Entry 8FAZ (electron microscopy, 2.30 A resolution); this record covers chains D and X of the 4 polymer chains in the assembly.

# Chain D
Protein: DNA repair protein RAD51 homolog 4
Source organism: Homo sapiens
UniProt: O75771 (RA51D_HUMAN); numbering as in UniProt (aligned over 1-328)
Chain sequence (328 residues; each row starts with the number of its first residue):
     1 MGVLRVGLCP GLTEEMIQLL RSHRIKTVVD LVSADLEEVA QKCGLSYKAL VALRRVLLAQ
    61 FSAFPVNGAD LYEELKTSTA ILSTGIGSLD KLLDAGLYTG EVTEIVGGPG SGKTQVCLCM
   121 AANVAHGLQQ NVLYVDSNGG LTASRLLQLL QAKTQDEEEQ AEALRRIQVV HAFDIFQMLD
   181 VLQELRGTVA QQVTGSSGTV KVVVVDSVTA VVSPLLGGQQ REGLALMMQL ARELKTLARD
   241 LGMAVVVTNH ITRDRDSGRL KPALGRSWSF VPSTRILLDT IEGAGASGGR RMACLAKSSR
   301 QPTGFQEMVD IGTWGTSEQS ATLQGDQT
Disordered / not traced: 1, 193-196, 282-287, 315-328
Curated features (UniProtKB/Swiss-Prot):
  - binding site (ATP): Gly-107 to Thr-114
Ion coordination: Mg2+: Thr-114 (together with AMP-PNP)
Small-molecule neighbours:
  - AMP-PNP (ANP; phosphoaminophosphonic acid-adenylate ester), molecule 1: Gly-108, Pro-109, Gly-110, Ser-111, Gly-112, Lys-113, Thr-114, Gln-115, Asn-138, Arg-145, Gln-148, Asp-206, Gly-288, Arg-291, Ile-311
  - AMP-PNP (ANP), molecule 2: Phe-270, Lys-297, Ser-298, Ser-299, Arg-300, Gln-301, Pro-302, Thr-303
Reported in the primary citation:
  - binding site for AMP-PNP: Lys-113, Gln-115, Arg-145, Lys-297, Pro-302
  - Mg2+ coordination: Thr-114
  - mutagenesis - R266A: abolished binding to RPA-ssDNA

# Chain X
Protein: DNA repair protein XRCC2
Source organism: Homo sapiens
UniProt: O43543 (XRCC2_HUMAN); residues 1-280 here = UniProt positions 1-280
Chain sequence (288 residues; row label = number of the first residue in the row):
     1 MCSAFHRAES GTELLARLEG RSSLKEIEPN LFADEDSPVH GDILEFHGPE GTGKTEMLYH
    61 LTARCILPKS EGGLEVEVLF IDTDYHFDML RLVTILEHRL SQSSEEIIKY CLGRFFLVYC
   121 SSSTHLLLTL YSLESMFCSH PSLCLLILDS LSAFYWIDRV NGGESVNLQE STLRKCSQCL
   181 EKLVNDYRLV LFATTQTIMQ KASSSSEEPS HASRRLCDVD IDYRPYLCKA WQQLVKHRMF
   241 FSKQDDSQSS NQFSLVSRCL KSNSLKKHFF IIGESGVEFC DYKDDDDK
Disordered / not traced: 1-20, 37-38, 203-220, 246-249, 281-288
Differences from the reference sequence: expression tag (281-288)
Curated features (UniProtKB/Swiss-Prot):
  - modified residue: Ser-10 (Phosphoserine)
  - natural variant: Leu-14 (L14P: In SPGF50 and POF17), Ala-16 (A16S: Does not affect function in double-strand break repair via homologous recombination as shown in rescue assays of XRCC2-deficient cells), His-47 (H47R: Does not affect function in double-strand break repair via homologous recombination as shown in rescue assays of XRCC2-deficient cells), Leu-61 (L61I: Does not affect function in double-strand break repair via homologous recombination as shown in rescue assays of XRCC2-deficient cells), Glu-75 (E75Q: Does not affect function in double-strand break repair via homologous recombination as shown in rescue assays of XRCC2-deficient cells), Arg-91 (R91W: Rare variant; uncertain significance), Ile-95 (I95V: Does not affect function in double-strand break repair via homologous recombination as shown in rescue assays of XRCC2-deficient cells), Val-118 (V118A: Does not affect function in double-strand break repair via homologous recombination as shown in rescue assays of XRCC2-deficient cells), Cys-120 (C120Y: Rare variant; uncertain significance), Leu-133 (L133P: Rare variant; uncertain significance), Glu-164 (E164Q: Does not affect function in double-strand break repair via homologous recombination as shown in rescue assays of XRCC2-deficient cells), Glu-170 (E170A: Does not affect function in double-strand break repair via homologous recombination as shown in rescue assays of XRCC2-deficient cells), 11 further natural variant entries in UniProt
Ion coordination: Mg2+: Thr-55 (together with AMP-PNP)
Small-molecule neighbours: AMP-PNP (ANP; phosphoaminophosphonic acid-adenylate ester): Pro-49, Glu-50, Gly-51, Thr-52, Gly-53, Lys-54, Thr-55, Glu-56, His-86, Arg-91, Asp-149, Phe-253, Ile-272, Gly-273, Glu-274
Reported in the primary citation:
  - binding site for AMP-PNP: Lys-54, Glu-56, Arg-91
  - mutagenesis - R159A: abolished binding to RPA-ssDNA

# How chain D and chain X interact
Residue-residue contacts (90):
  Val-28(D) / Leu-128(X)  hydrophobic
  Val-29(D) / Leu-127(X)  hydrophobic
  Val-29(D) / Leu-128(X)  hydrophobic
  Val-32(D) / Leu-128(X)  hydrophobic
  Val-32(D) / Tyr-131(X)  hydrophobic
  Ser-33(D) / Tyr-131(X)
  Ser-33(D) / Lys-175(X)  hydrogen bond
  Arg-54(D) / Tyr-131(X)
  Leu-58(D) / Leu-128(X)
  Phe-61(D) / His-125(X)
  Phe-61(D) / Leu-128(X)  hydrophobic
  Ser-62(D) / His-125(X)
  Ser-62(D) / Leu-128(X)
  Ser-62(D) / Thr-129(X)
  Ser-62(D) / Ser-132(X)  hydrogen bond
  Ala-63(D) / Val-118(X)  hydrophobic
  Ala-63(D) / Tyr-119(X)
  Ala-63(D) / His-125(X)  hydrogen bond (backbone-side chain)
  Ala-63(D) / Thr-129(X)  hydrogen bond (backbone-side chain)
  Pro-65(D) / Leu-117(X)
  Pro-65(D) / Val-118(X)  hydrophobic
  Pro-65(D) / Met-136(X)  hydrophobic
  Val-66(D) / Phe-116(X)
  Val-66(D) / Leu-117(X)  hydrogen bond (backbone-backbone)
  Asn-67(D) / Leu-112(X)
  Asn-67(D) / Gly-113(X)
  Asn-67(D) / Phe-115(X)
  Gly-68(D) / Met-89(X)
  Gly-68(D) / Leu-112(X)  hydrogen bond (backbone-backbone)
  Gly-68(D) / Phe-115(X)  hydrogen bond (backbone-backbone)
  Ala-69(D) / Lys-109(X)
  Ala-69(D) / Leu-112(X)  hydrogen bond (backbone-backbone)
  Leu-71(D) / Met-89(X)  hydrophobic
  Leu-71(D) / Leu-117(X)  hydrophobic
  Tyr-72(D) / Val-93(X)  hydrophobic
  Tyr-72(D) / Lys-109(X)
  Tyr-72(D) / Leu-112(X)  hydrophobic
  Glu-73(D) / Lys-109(X)  salt bridge
  Leu-75(D) / Met-89(X)  hydrophobic
  Lys-76(D) / Glu-105(X)  salt bridge
  Lys-76(D) / Lys-109(X)
  Glu-101(D) / Asp-88(X)
  Arg-221(D) / Trp-156(X)
  Arg-221(D) / Arg-159(X)
  Arg-221(D) / Val-160(X)
  Glu-222(D) / Val-160(X)
  Leu-224(D) / Trp-156(X)  hydrophobic
  Ala-225(D) / Trp-156(X)
  Ala-225(D) / Ile-157(X)
  Ala-225(D) / Val-160(X)  hydrophobic
  Met-228(D) / Ala-153(X)
  Met-228(D) / Trp-156(X)
  Gln-229(D) / Ile-157(X)
  Arg-232(D) / Thr-83(X)  hydrogen bond (side chain-backbone)
  Arg-232(D) / Ser-121(X)
  Arg-232(D) / Ala-153(X)
  Arg-232(D) / Phe-154(X)
  Lys-235(D) / Asp-84(X)  salt bridge
  Lys-235(D) / Tyr-85(X)
  Thr-236(D) / Tyr-85(X)
  Arg-239(D) / Tyr-85(X)  hydrogen bond (side chain-backbone)
  Arg-239(D) / Phe-87(X)  hydrogen bond (side chain-backbone)
  Arg-239(D) / Tyr-119(X)
  Asp-240(D) / Tyr-85(X)  hydrogen bond
  Arg-259(D) / Asp-245(X)  salt bridge
  Arg-266(D) / Thr-197(X)
  Arg-266(D) / Ile-198(X)
  Arg-266(D) / Met-199(X)
  Ser-267(D) / Trp-156(X)  hydrogen bond
  Ser-267(D) / Ile-198(X)
  Ser-269(D) / Glu-50(X)
  Phe-270(D) / Gly-48(X)
  Phe-270(D) / Pro-49(X)
  Phe-270(D) / Glu-50(X)
  Phe-270(D) / Asp-84(X)
  Phe-270(D) / His-86(X)
  Phe-270(D) / Gln-196(X)
  Phe-270(D) / Thr-197(X)
  Phe-270(D) / Ile-198(X)  hydrophobic
  Val-271(D) / His-86(X)  hydrogen bond (backbone-side chain)
  Pro-272(D) / His-86(X)  hydrogen bond (backbone-side chain)
  Ser-273(D) / His-86(X)  hydrogen bond (backbone-side chain)
  Arg-275(D) / Glu-50(X)  salt bridge
  Lys-297(D) / Glu-50(X)  salt bridge
  Lys-297(D) / Gly-51(X)
  Ser-299(D) / Asp-88(X)  hydrogen bond
  Ser-299(D) / Arg-91(X)
  Arg-300(D) / Asp-88(X)  salt bridge
  Arg-300(D) / Arg-91(X)
  Pro-302(D) / Asn-251(X)
Also at the interface, not in a pair above, chain D (48 interface residues in all): Phe-64, Thr-79, Tyr-98, Thr-303
Also at the interface, not in a pair above, chain X (54 interface residues in all): Lys-54, Glu-56, Leu-79, Asp-82, Leu-90, Ile-108, Arg-114, Thr-124, Leu-133, Gln-200, Glu-274

# Summary
48 residues of chain D and 54 residues of chain X are in contact; the contacts include 17 hydrogen bonds and 7
salt bridges. Polar pairs include Glu-73(D)/Lys-109(X), Lys-76(D)/Glu-105(X) and Lys-235(D)/Asp-84(X). From
the paper: a binding site for AMP-PNP at Lys-113(D), Gln-115(D) and Lys-54(X) among others; R266A of chain D
abolishes binding to RPA-ssDNA.
Chain D is DNA repair protein RAD51 homolog 4 and chain X is DNA repair protein XRCC2, both from Homo sapiens;
the structure, Cryo-EM structure of the human BCDX2 complex, was determined by electron microscopy (same
publication as 8GBJ).
